PDB entry 7ZD3 | X-ray diffraction, 1.90 A resolution | chains A and D of the 4 polymer chains in the assembly

[Chain A (and D)]
Name: Adenosylhomocysteinase
Source organism: Pseudomonas aeruginosa PAO1
Notes: EC 3.3.1.1; chain D of this document is another copy of the same molecule, construct and numbering; everything in this record applies to it too
Reference sequence: Q9I685 (SAHH_PSEAE); residue numbers follow UniProt; this construct covers 1-469
Chain sequence (472 residues; row label = number of the first residue in the row; numbers below 1 keep their minus sign (Ser-2 is residue -2)):
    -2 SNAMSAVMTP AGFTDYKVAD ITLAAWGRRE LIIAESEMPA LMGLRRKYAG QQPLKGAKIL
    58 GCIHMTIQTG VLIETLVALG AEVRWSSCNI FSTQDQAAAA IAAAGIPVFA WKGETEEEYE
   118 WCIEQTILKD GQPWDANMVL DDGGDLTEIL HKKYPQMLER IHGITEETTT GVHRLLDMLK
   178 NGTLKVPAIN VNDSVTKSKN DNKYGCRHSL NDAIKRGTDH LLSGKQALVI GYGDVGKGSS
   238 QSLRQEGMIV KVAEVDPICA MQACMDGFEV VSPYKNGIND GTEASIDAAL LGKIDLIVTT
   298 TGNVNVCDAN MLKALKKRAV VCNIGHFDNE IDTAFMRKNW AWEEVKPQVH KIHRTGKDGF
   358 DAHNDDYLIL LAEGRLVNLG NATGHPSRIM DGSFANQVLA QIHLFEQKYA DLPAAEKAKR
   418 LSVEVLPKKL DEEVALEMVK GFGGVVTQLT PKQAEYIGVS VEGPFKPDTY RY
Not modelled in the structure: -2 to 8 (chain D: -2 to 9)
Differences from the reference sequence: expression tag (-2 to 0)
Curated features (UniProtKB/Swiss-Prot):
  - binding site (substrate): Thr63, Asp139, Glu164, Lys194, Asp198
  - binding site (NAD(+)): Thr165 to Thr167, Asn199, Gly228 to Gly233, Glu251, Asn300, Ile321 to His323, Asn375
Bound ions: K+: Gln65, Thr380, His382; Zn2+ site 1: Cys85, Asp139, His323; Zn2+ site 2: His170, Asp174; Zn2+ site 3: His170 (together with tetraethylene glycol); Zn2+ site 4: His400, Glu421
Ligand contacts:
  - adenosine (ADN): Ile60, His61, Thr63, Gln65, Thr66, Asp139, Glu164, Thr165, Lys194, Asp198, His323, Leu373, Asn375, Leu376, Thr380, Gly381, His382, Met387, Ser390, Phe391
  - 1,4-butanediol (BU1), molecule 1: Phe10, Tyr13, Ala99, Ala100, Gly102
  - 1,4-butanediol (BU1), molecule 2: Lys14, Val15, Ala16, Trp108, Glu115
  - 1,4-butanediol (BU1), molecule 3: Glu145, His148, Lys149, Met175, Thr180
  - NAD (nicotinamide-adenine-dinucleotide), molecule 1: Thr165, Thr166, Thr167, Lys194, Asp198, Asn199, Cys203, Ile227, Gly228, Tyr229, Gly230, Asp231, Val232, Gly233, Ala250, Glu251, Val252, Asp253, Cys256, Thr297, Thr298, Gly299, Asn300, Val303, Ile321, Gly322, His323, Leu373, Asn375, His382
  - NAD, molecule 2: Leu446, Gln450, Lys463, Tyr467

[How chain A and chain D interact]
Residue-residue contacts (136; chain A residue first):
  His170(A) with Tyr453(D); Ile454(D)
  Asp190(A) with Arg468(D), hydrogen bond (backbone-side chain)
  Val192(A) with Ile255(D), hydrophobic; Arg468(D)
  Thr193(A) with Met258(D)
  Lys196(A) with Arg468(D); Tyr469(D), hydrogen bond (side chain-backbone)
  Asn197(A) with Met262(D)
  Tyr201(A) with Gln259(D); Met262(D), hydrophobic; Asp263(D), hydrogen bond
  Arg204(A) with Met262(D), hydrogen bond (side chain-backbone)
  Gly230(A) with Tyr467(D)
  Asp231(A) with Tyr467(D); Tyr469(D)
  Lys234(A) with Tyr469(D)
  Glu251(A) with Val443(D); Thr444(D), hydrogen bond (backbone-backbone)
  Val252(A) with Thr444(D); Leu446(D), hydrophobic; Phe462(D)
  Asp253(A) with Phe462(D); Lys463(D), salt bridge
  Pro254(A) with Glu429(D); Ala432(D); Leu433(D); Val436(D); Phe462(D)
  Ile255(A) with Val192(D), hydrophobic; Asp428(D); Glu429(D); Ala432(D), hydrophobic; Tyr469(D), hydrophobic
  Cys256(A) with Lys463(D); Tyr469(D), hydrophobic
  Ala257(A) with Val436(D), hydrophobic
  Met258(A) with Thr193(D); Asn197(D); Met435(D), hydrophobic; Val436(D)
  Gln259(A) with Tyr201(D); Tyr469(D), hydrogen bond (side chain-backbone)
  Cys261(A) with Phe439(D), hydrophobic
  Met262(A) with Asn197(D); Tyr201(D), hydrophobic; Arg204(D), hydrogen bond (backbone-side chain); Ile386(D), hydrophobic; Met435(D), hydrophobic; Phe439(D), hydrophobic
  Asp263(A) with Tyr201(D), hydrogen bond
  Val267(A) with Gly441(D); Val442(D), hydrogen bond (backbone-backbone)
  Val268(A) with Val442(D)
  Ser269(A) with Val442(D); Thr444(D), hydrogen bond
  Pro270(A) with Thr444(D)
  Asn273(A) with Val442(D)
  Gly274(A) with Val442(D); Val443(D); Thr444(D); Gln445(D), hydrogen bond (backbone-backbone)
  Gly299(A) with Tyr453(D)
  Asn300(A) with Leu446(D); Gln450(D); Tyr453(D); Ile454(D)
  Val301(A) with Lys449(D); Gln450(D), hydrogen bond (backbone-side chain); Tyr453(D), hydrophobic
  Asn302(A) with Gln450(D), hydrogen bond (backbone-side chain)
  Val303(A) with Gln450(D)
  Asn326(A) with Tyr453(D), hydrogen bond
  Ile386(A) with Met262(D), hydrophobic
  Asp428(A) with Ile255(D)
  Glu429(A) with Pro254(D); Ile255(D)
  Ala432(A) with Pro254(D); Ile255(D), hydrophobic
  Leu433(A) with Pro254(D)
  Met435(A) with Met258(D), hydrophobic; Met262(D), hydrophobic
  Val436(A) with Pro254(D); Ala257(D); Met258(D)
  Phe439(A) with Cys261(D), hydrophobic; Met262(D), hydrophobic
  Gly441(A) with Val267(D)
  Val442(A) with Val267(D), hydrogen bond (backbone-backbone); Val268(D); Ser269(D); Asn273(D); Gly274(D)
  Val443(A) with Glu251(D); Gly274(D)
  Thr444(A) with Glu251(D), hydrogen bond (backbone-backbone); Val252(D); Ser269(D), hydrogen bond; Pro270(D); Gly274(D)
  Gln445(A) with Gly274(D), hydrogen bond (backbone-backbone); Ile275(D)
  Leu446(A) with Val252(D), hydrophobic; Asn300(D)
  Thr447(A) with Asn276(D)
  Gln450(A) with Asn300(D); Val301(D), hydrogen bond (side chain-backbone); Asn302(D), hydrogen bond (side chain-backbone); Val303(D)
  Tyr453(A) with His170(D); Gly299(D); Asn300(D); Val301(D), hydrophobic; Asn326(D), hydrogen bond
  Ile454(A) with His170(D); Asn300(D)
  Phe462(A) with Val252(D); Asp253(D); Pro254(D)
  Lys463(A) with Asp253(D), salt bridge; Cys256(D)
  Tyr467(A) with Gly230(D); Asp231(D); Arg468(D), hydrogen bond (backbone-side chain)
  Arg468(A) with Asp190(D), hydrogen bond (side chain-backbone); Val192(D); Lys196(D); Tyr467(D), hydrogen bond (side chain-backbone); Arg468(D)
  Tyr469(A) with Lys196(D), hydrogen bond (backbone-side chain); Asp231(D); Lys234(D); Asp253(D); Ile255(D), hydrophobic; Cys256(D), hydrophobic; Gln259(D), hydrogen bond (backbone-side chain)
Interface residues without a listed pair, chain A (66 interface residues in all): Ala250, Tyr271, Ile275, Asn276, Lys425, Gly440, Lys449, Gly455
Interface residues without a listed pair, chain D (68 interface residues in all): Ala250, Tyr271, Arg385, Lys425, Gly440, Thr447, Gly455, Thr466

[Overview]
66 residues of chain A and 68 residues of chain D are in contact; the contacts include 26 hydrogen bonds and 2
salt bridges. Among the polar pairs are Asp253(A)-Lys463(D), Asp190(A)-Arg468(D) and Lys196(A)-Tyr469(D).
Chain A binds NAD, adenosine and 3 copies of 1,4-butanediol.
Both chains are Adenosylhomocysteinase (Pseudomonas aeruginosa PAO1). Entry 7ZD3 (Crystal structure of
Pseudomonas aeruginosa S-adenosyl-L-homocysteine hydrolase inhibited by Zn2+ ions) was determined by X-ray
diffraction (same publication as 7ZD0, 7ZD1, 7ZD2 and 7ZD4).
